PDB entry 4J99 | X-ray diffraction, 1.85 A resolution | chain A

[Chain A]
Protein: Fibroblast growth factor receptor 2
Source organism: Homo sapiens
Notes: EC 2.7.10.1; fragment: Human FGF Receptor 2 Kinase Domain
Reference sequence: P21802 (FGFR2_HUMAN); residues 458-768 here = UniProt positions 458-768
Sequence (324 residues; row label = number of the first residue in the row):
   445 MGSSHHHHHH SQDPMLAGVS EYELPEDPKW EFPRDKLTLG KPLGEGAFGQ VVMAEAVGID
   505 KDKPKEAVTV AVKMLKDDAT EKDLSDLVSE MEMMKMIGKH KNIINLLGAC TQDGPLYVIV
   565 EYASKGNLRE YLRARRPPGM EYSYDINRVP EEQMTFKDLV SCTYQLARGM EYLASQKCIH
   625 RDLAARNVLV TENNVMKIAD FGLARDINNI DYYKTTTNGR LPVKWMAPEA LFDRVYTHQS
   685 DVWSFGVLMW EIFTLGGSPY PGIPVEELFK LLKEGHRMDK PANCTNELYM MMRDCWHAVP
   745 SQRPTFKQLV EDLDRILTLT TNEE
Disordered / not traced: 445-465, 582-596, 653-654, 660-661, 765-768
Differences from the reference sequence: expression tag (445-457); engineered mutation Ala-491 (Cys in P21802), Thr-659 (Lys in P21802)
Small-molecule neighbours: AMP-PCP (ACP; phosphomethylphosphonic acid adenylate ester): Leu-487, Gly-488, Glu-489, Gly-490, Ala-491, Val-495, Ala-515, Lys-517, Ile-548, Val-564, Glu-565, Tyr-566, Ala-567, Asn-571, Asp-626, Arg-630, Asn-631, Leu-633, Asp-644
Curated features (UniProtKB/Swiss-Prot):
  - active site: Asp-626 (Proton acceptor)
  - binding site (ATP): Leu-487 to Gly-490, Phe-492 to Val-495, Lys-517, Glu-565 to Ala-567, Asn-571
  - modified residue (Phosphotyrosine): Tyr-466, Tyr-586, Tyr-588, Tyr-656, Tyr-657
  - natural variant: Lys-526 (K526E: In FSPC), Asn-549 (N549H: In CS), Glu-565 (E565G: In PS), Arg-612 (R612T: In a lung adenocarcinoma sample), Ala-628 (A628T: In LADD1), Lys-641 (K641R: In PS), Ala-648 (A648T: In LADD1), Arg-649 to Asp-650 (sequence variant, change not given here; In LADD1), Gly-663 (G663E: In PS), Arg-678 (R678G: In CS)
  - mutagenesis: Asn-549 (N549T: Constitutive kinase activity), Glu-565 (E565A: Constitutive kinase activity), Tyr-656 to Tyr-657 (Loss of kinase activity)
Reported in the primary citation:
  - contacts within the chain: Arg-625/Thr-659, Arg-649/Tyr-657 (hydrogen bond), Tyr-657/Thr-659
  - mutagenesis - K659T: increased catalytic activity
  - conformationally variable residues (loop rearrangement): Asp-644 to Pro-666
  - post-translational modification sites: Tyr-466, Tyr-586, Tyr-588, Tyr-656, Tyr-657 (citing earlier work)
  - mutagenesis - A648T: increased expression

[Overview]
Bound to chain A: AMP-PCP. Curated annotation (UniProt) lists active-site residue Asp-626, 13 ATP-binding
residues and 4 mutagenesis sites. From the paper: K659T increases catalytic activity; modification sites
Tyr-466, Tyr-586 and Tyr-588 among others.
Chain A is Fibroblast growth factor receptor 2 (Homo sapiens); the structure, Crystal Structure of FGF
Receptor 2 (FGFR2) Kinase Domain Harboring the Gain-of-Function K659T Mutation, was determined by X-ray
diffraction together with 4J95, 4J96, 4J97 and 4J98 from the same study.
